Entry 9E1Q (electron microscopy, 3.10 A resolution); this record covers chains C and I of the 11 polymer chains in the assembly.

== Chain C ==
Protein: Histone H2A type 1
Organism: Xenopus laevis
Reference sequence: P06897 (H2A1_XENLA); residues 0-129 here correspond to UniProt positions 1-130 (UniProt number = residue number + 1)
Chain sequence (130 residues; row label = number of the first residue in the row; numbering starts at 0):
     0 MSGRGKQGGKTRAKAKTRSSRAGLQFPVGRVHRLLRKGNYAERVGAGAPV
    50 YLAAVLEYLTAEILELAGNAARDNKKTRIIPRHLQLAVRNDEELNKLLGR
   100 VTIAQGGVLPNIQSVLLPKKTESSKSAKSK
Unresolved in the structure: 0-9, 119-129
Differences from the reference sequence: conflict Arg99 (Gly100 in P06897), Ser123 (Ala124 in P06897)
Curated features (UniProtKB/Swiss-Prot):
  - modified residue: Ser1 (N-acetylserine), Lys5 (N6-(2-hydroxyisobutyryl)lysine), Lys9 (N6-(2-hydroxyisobutyryl)lysine), Lys36 (N6-(2-hydroxyisobutyryl)lysine), Lys74 (N6-(2-hydroxyisobutyryl)lysine), Lys75 (N6-(2-hydroxyisobutyryl)lysine), Lys95 (N6-(2-hydroxyisobutyryl)lysine), Gln104 (N5-methylglutamine), Lys118 (N6-(2-hydroxyisobutyryl)lysine)
  - cross-link (Glycyl lysine isopeptide (Lys-Gly)): Lys13 (interchain with G-Cter in ubiquitin), Lys15 (interchain with G-Cter in ubiquitin), Lys119 (interchain with G-Cter in ubiquitin)

== Chain I ==
Molecule: 152-nt DNA strand
Organism: Homo sapiens
Sequence (152 nucleotides; numbered -75 to 76; the number before each row is that of its first residue; numbers below 1 keep their minus sign (DG-75 is residue -75)):
   -75 GCACAGGATGTATATATCTGACACGTGCCTGGAGACTAGGGAGTAATCCC
   -25 CTTGGCGGTTAAAACGCGGGGGACAGCGCGTACGTGCGTTTAAGCGGTGC
    25 TAGAGCTGTCTACGACCAATTGAGCGGCCTCGGCACCGGGATTCTCCAGG
    75 GC

== How chain C and chain I interact ==
Pairs across the interface (15; chain C residue first):
  Arg11(C) - DT44(I)  hydrogen bond to the base
  Arg11(C) - DT45(I)  hydrogen bond to the sugar
  Lys13(C) - DA47(I)  phosphate contact
  Arg29(C) - DC49(I)  phosphate contact
  Arg29(C) - DG50(I)  salt bridge to the phosphate
  Glu41(C) - DC40(I)  phosphate contact
  Arg42(C) - DA39(I)  hydrogen bond to the sugar
  Arg42(C) - DC40(I)  phosphate contact
  Val43(C) - DA39(I)  sugar contact
  Val43(C) - DC40(I)  hydrogen bond to the phosphate
  Gly44(C) - DA39(I)  phosphate contact
  Ala45(C) - DA39(I)  hydrogen bond to the phosphate
  Thr76(C) - DC58(I)  hydrogen bond to the phosphate
  Thr76(C) - DA59(I)  hydrogen bond to the phosphate
  Arg77(C) - DA59(I)  hydrogen bond to the phosphate
Other interface residues (no listed pair), chain C (13 interface residues in all): Thr16, His31, Lys75
Other interface residues (no listed pair), chain I (12 interface residues in all): DG38, DG48, DC60

== Overview ==
The interface between chain C and chain I involves 13 residues on one side and 12 on the other; the contacts
include 8 hydrogen bonds and 1 salt bridge. Among the polar pairs are Arg11(C)-DT44(I), Arg11(C)-DT45(I) and
Arg42(C)-DA39(I).
Chain C is Histone H2A type 1 (Xenopus laevis) and chain I is a 152-nt DNA strand (Homo sapiens); the
structure, Snf2h bound nucleosome complex - ClassB3, was determined by electron microscopy together with 9E1L,
9E1M, 9E1N, 9E1O, 9E1P, 9E1R and 4 further entries from the same study.
